PDB entry 6DP2 | X-ray diffraction, 1.66 A resolution | chains A and C of the 4 polymer chains in the assembly

# Chain A
Name: Ribonuclease H
From: Bacillus halodurans
Notes: EC 3.1.26.4; fragment: Catalytic Domain residues 59-196
UniProtKB: Q9KEI9 (RNH1_BACHD); numbering as in UniProt (aligned over 59-196)
Chain sequence (142 residues; each row starts with the number of its first residue):
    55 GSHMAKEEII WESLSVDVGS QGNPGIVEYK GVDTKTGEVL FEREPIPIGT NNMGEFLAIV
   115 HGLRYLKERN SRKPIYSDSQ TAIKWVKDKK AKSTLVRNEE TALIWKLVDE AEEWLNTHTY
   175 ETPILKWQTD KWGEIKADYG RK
Unresolved in the structure: 55-60, 196
Differences from the reference sequence: expression tag (55-58)
Metal / ion sites: Mg2+ site 1: Asp71, Asp192 (shared with 1 residue of chain b); Mg2+ site 2: Asp71, Glu109, Asp132 (shared with 1 residue of chain B; 1 residue of chain b); K+: Asp192, Arg195 (shared with 1 residue of chain b)
UniProt features mapped onto this chain:
  - binding site (Mg(2+)): Asp71, Glu109, Asp132, Asp192
  - mutagenesis: Glu109 (E109Q: Loss of activity), Asp132 (D132N: Loss of activity), Glu188 (E188A: Strongly reduces activity; E188Q: No effect), Asp192 (D192N: Strongly reduced activity with manganese. Loss of activity with magnesium)

# Chain C
Molecule: 6-nt DNA strand
Sequence (6 nucleotides; numbered 1 to 6; the number before each row is that of its first residue):
     1 CGATGT
Metal / ion sites: K+: DT4, DG5

# Interface between chain A and chain C
Pairs across the interface (21; chain A residue first):
  Asn77(A) - DA3(C)  hydrogen bond to the base
  Asn77(A) - DT4(C)  hydrogen bond to the sugar
  Pro78(A) - DA3(C)  phosphate contact
  Pro78(A) - DT4(C)  phosphate contact
  Thr104(A) - DT4(C)  phosphate contact
  Thr104(A) - DG5(C)  hydrogen bond to the phosphate
  Asn105(A) - DT4(C)  hydrogen bond to the base
  Asn106(A) - DT4(C)  hydrogen bond to the base
  Asn106(A) - DG5(C)  hydrogen bond to the sugar
  Met107(A) - DG5(C)  phosphate contact
  Gln134(A) - DG5(C)  base contact
  Gln134(A) - DT6(C)  base contact
  Thr135(A) - DG5(C)  sugar contact
  Lys138(A) - DT6(C)  phosphate contact
  Trp139(A) - DG5(C)  phosphate contact
  Trp139(A) - DT6(C)  hydrogen bond to the phosphate
  Lys146(A) - DG5(C)  sugar contact
  Lys146(A) - DT6(C)  salt bridge to the phosphate
  Ser147(A) - DG5(C)  hydrogen bond to the phosphate
  Thr148(A) - DG5(C)  hydrogen bond to the phosphate
  Leu149(A) - DG5(C)  phosphate contact
Other interface residues (no listed pair), chain C (5 interface residues in all): DG2

# Summary
The interface between chain A and chain C involves 14 residues on one side and 5 on the other, with 9 hydrogen
bonds and 1 salt bridge. Polar pairs include Asn77(A)-DA3(C), Asn105(A)-DT4(C) and Asn106(A)-DT4(C).
Chain A is Ribonuclease H (Bacillus halodurans) and chain C is a 6-nt DNA strand; the structure, Crystal
Structure of Bacillus Halodurans Ribonuclease H1 in Complex with an RNA/DNA Hybrid: Reaction in 7.5 ..., was
determined by X-ray diffraction together with 6DMN, 6DMV, 6DO8, 6DO9, 6DOA, 6DOB and 46 further entries from
the same study.
